7VIG - chains A and C of the 5 polymer chains in the assembly; structure by electron microscopy, 2.89 A resolution.

Chain A:
Protein: Guanine nucleotide-binding protein G(I)/G(S)/G(T) subunit beta-1
Source organism: Homo sapiens
UniProt: P62873 (GBB1_HUMAN); residues 1-339 here correspond to UniProt positions 2-340 (UniProt number = residue number + 1)
Chain sequence (357 residues; each row starts with the number of its first residue; numbers below 1 keep their minus sign (His-17 is residue -17)):
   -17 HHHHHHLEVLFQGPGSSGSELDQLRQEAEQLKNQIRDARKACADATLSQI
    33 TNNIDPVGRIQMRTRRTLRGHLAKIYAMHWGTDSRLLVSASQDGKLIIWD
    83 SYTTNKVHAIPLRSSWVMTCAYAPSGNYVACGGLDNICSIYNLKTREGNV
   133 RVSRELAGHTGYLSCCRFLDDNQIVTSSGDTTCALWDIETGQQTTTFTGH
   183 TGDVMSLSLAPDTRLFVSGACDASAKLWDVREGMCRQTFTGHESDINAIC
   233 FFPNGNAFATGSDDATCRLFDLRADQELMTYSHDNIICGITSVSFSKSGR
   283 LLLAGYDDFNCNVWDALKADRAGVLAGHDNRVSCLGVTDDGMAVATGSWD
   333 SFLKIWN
Unresolved in the structure: -17 to 1
Sequence notes: expression tag (-17 to 0)
UniProt features mapped onto this chain:
  - modified residue: Ser1 (N-acetylserine), His265 (Phosphohistidine)

Chain C:
Protein: Guanine nucleotide-binding protein G(I)/G(S)/G(O) subunit gamma-2
Source organism: Homo sapiens
UniProt: P59768 (GBG2_HUMAN); residue numbers follow UniProt; this construct covers 1-71
Chain sequence (71 residues; row label = number of the first residue in the row):
     1 MASNNTASIAQARKLVEQLKMEANIDRIKVSKAAADLMAYCEAHAKEDPL
    51 LTPVPASENPFREKKFFCAIL
Unresolved in the structure: 1-5, 63-71
UniProt features mapped onto this chain:
  - modified residue: Ala2 (N-acetylalanine), Cys68 (Cysteine methyl ester)
  - lipidation: Cys68 (S-geranylgeranyl cysteine)

Interface between chain A and chain C:
Residue-residue contacts - 90 pairs, chain A then chain C:
  Leu3(A) - Ser8(C)
  Leu3(A) - Ile9(C)  hydrophobic
  Leu3(A) - Ala12(C)  hydrophobic
  Leu6(A) - Ile9(C)
  Leu6(A) - Ala12(C)  hydrophobic
  Leu6(A) - Arg13(C)
  Leu6(A) - Val16(C)
  Glu9(A) - Val16(C)
  Ala10(A) - Leu15(C)  hydrophobic
  Ala10(A) - Leu19(C)
  Leu13(A) - Val16(C)
  Leu13(A) - Leu19(C)  hydrophobic
  Leu13(A) - Lys20(C)
  Lys14(A) - Leu19(C)
  Gln16(A) - Ala23(C)
  Ile17(A) - Glu22(C)
  Ile17(A) - Ala23(C)  hydrophobic
  Ile17(A) - Arg27(C)
  Ala20(A) - Arg27(C)
  Cys24(A) - Arg27(C)
  Cys24(A) - Ile28(C)
  Cys24(A) - Lys29(C)
  Cys24(A) - Val30(C)  hydrogen bond (backbone-backbone)
  Ala25(A) - Val30(C)  hydrophobic
  Asp26(A) - Lys29(C)
  Asp26(A) - Ser31(C)  hydrogen bond
  Ala27(A) - Val30(C)
  Ala27(A) - Ser31(C)
  Leu29(A) - Ala34(C)  hydrophobic
  Ile32(A) - Met38(C)  hydrophobic
  Ile36(A) - Met38(C)  hydrophobic
  Val39(A) - Leu51(C)  hydrophobic
  Ile42(A) - Leu51(C)
  Met44(A) - Leu50(C)  hydrophobic
  Arg47(A) - Phe61(C)
  Arg47(A) - Arg62(C)
  Arg48(A) - Pro60(C)  hydrogen bond (side chain-backbone)
  Arg48(A) - Phe61(C)  hydrogen bond (side chain-backbone)
  Ser83(A) - Phe61(C)
  Tyr84(A) - Pro60(C)
  Tyr84(A) - Phe61(C)  hydrophobic
  Cys217(A) - Gln18(C)  hydrogen bond (backbone-side chain)
  Cys217(A) - Glu22(C)
  Arg218(A) - Glu22(C)
  Gln219(A) - Ile25(C)
  Thr220(A) - Glu22(C)  hydrogen bond
  Phe234(A) - Leu37(C)  hydrophobic
  Phe234(A) - Tyr40(C)  hydrophobic
  Phe234(A) - Cys41(C)  hydrophobic
  Pro235(A) - Tyr40(C)
  Asn236(A) - Tyr40(C)
  Leu251(A) - Leu37(C)  hydrophobic
  Asp253(A) - Ala33(C)
  Arg255(A) - Asp26(C)
  Arg255(A) - Arg27(C)
  Arg255(A) - Ile28(C)  hydrogen bond (backbone-backbone)
  Arg255(A) - Asp36(C)  salt bridge
  Ala256(A) - Arg27(C)
  Ala256(A) - Ile28(C)
  Asp257(A) - Ile25(C)
  Asp257(A) - Arg27(C)  salt bridge
  Gln258(A) - Val30(C)
  Leu260(A) - Val30(C)  hydrophobic
  Leu260(A) - Leu37(C)  hydrophobic
  Ser278(A) - Asp48(C)  hydrogen bond
  Ser278(A) - Leu50(C)
  Lys279(A) - Glu47(C)
  Lys279(A) - Asp48(C)
  Ser280(A) - Tyr40(C)
  Ser280(A) - Cys41(C)
  Ser280(A) - His44(C)
  Ser280(A) - Asp48(C)  hydrogen bond
  Ser280(A) - Leu51(C)
  Gly281(A) - Cys41(C)
  Arg282(A) - Cys41(C)
  Arg282(A) - Leu51(C)
  Leu283(A) - Leu51(C)  hydrophobic
  Leu299(A) - Met38(C)  hydrophobic
  Leu299(A) - Cys41(C)  hydrophobic
  Asp322(A) - Pro49(C)
  Gly323(A) - Pro49(C)
  Gly323(A) - Leu50(C)
  Met324(A) - Pro49(C)  hydrophobic
  Met324(A) - Leu50(C)
  Met324(A) - Asn59(C)
  Met324(A) - Pro60(C)
  Ala325(A) - Phe61(C)  hydrophobic
  Val326(A) - Leu50(C)  hydrophobic
  Ile337(A) - Phe61(C)  hydrophobic
  Asn339(A) - Phe61(C)
Interface residues without a listed pair, chain A (60 interface residues in all): Arg21, Ala23, Thr33, Arg45, Trp62, Lys208, Met216, Ala239, Val319
Interface residues without a listed pair, chain C (40 interface residues in all): Met21, Ala35, Glu42, Ala45, Val54

Overview:
60 residues of chain A face 40 of chain C across their interface; the contacts include 9 hydrogen bonds and 2
salt bridges. Polar pairs include Arg255(A)-Asp36(C), Asp257(A)-Arg27(C) and Asp26(A)-Ser31(C).
Chain A is Guanine nucleotide-binding protein G(I)/G(S)/G(T) subunit beta-1 and chain C is Guanine
nucleotide-binding protein G(I)/G(S)/G(O) subunit gamma-2, both from Homo sapiens; the structure, Cryo-EM
structure of Gi coupled Sphingosine 1-phosphate receptor bound with CBP-307, was determined by electron
microscopy, deposited together with 7VIE, 7VIF and 7VIH.
